1RTL - chains A and D of the 4 polymer chains in the assembly; structure by X-ray diffraction, 2.75 A resolution.

Chain A:
Protein: NS3 protease/helicase
From: Hepatitis C virus
Notes: fragment: Protease domain
UniProt: Q91RS4 (Q91RS4_9HEPC); residue numbers follow UniProt; this construct covers 1-181
Chain sequence (200 residues; each row starts with the number of its first residue; numbers below 1 keep their minus sign (Met-10 is residue -10)):
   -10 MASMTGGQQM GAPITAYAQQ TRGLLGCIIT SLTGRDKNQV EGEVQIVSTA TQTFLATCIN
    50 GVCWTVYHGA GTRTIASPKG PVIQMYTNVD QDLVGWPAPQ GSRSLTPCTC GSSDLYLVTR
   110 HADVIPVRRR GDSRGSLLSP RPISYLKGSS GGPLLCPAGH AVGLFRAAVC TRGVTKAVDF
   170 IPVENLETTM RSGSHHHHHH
Disordered / not traced: -10 to 0, 181-189
Differences from the reference sequence: cloning artifact (-10 to 0); engineered mutation Thr164 (Ala in Q91RS4); expression tag (182-189)
Glycans and other covalent adducts: compound CPX linked to Ser139
Bound ions: Zn2+: Cys97, Cys99, Cys145
Small-molecule neighbours: CPX (N-[(2R,3S)-1-((2S)-2-{[(cyclopentylamino)carbonyl]amino}-3-methylbutanoyl)-2-(1-formyl-1-cyclobutyl)pyrrolidinyl]cyclopropanecarboxamide): Gln41, Thr42, Phe43, Val55, His57, Gly58, Arg123, Ile132, Leu135, Lys136, Gly137, Ser138, Phe154, Arg155, Ala156, Ala157, Val158, Cys159, Asp168

Chain D:
Protein: NS4A cofactor
Chain sequence (23 residues; row label = number of the first residue in the row):
    19 KKGSVVIVGR IVLSGKPAII PKK
Disordered / not traced: 19-20, 37-41
Differences from the reference sequence: cloning artifact (19-20, 40-41)

Interface between chain A and chain D:
Pairs across the interface (7; chain A residue first):
  Thr4(A) with Leu31(D), hydrogen bond (side chain-backbone); Ser32(D)
  Ala5(A) with Ser32(D)
  Tyr6(A) with Ser32(D); Lys34(D); Pro35(D)
  Ala7(A) with Lys34(D)
Also at the interface, not in a pair above, chain A (5 interface residues in all): Gln8
Also at the interface, not in a pair above, chain D (5 interface residues in all): Gly33

In short:
Chain A and chain D each contribute 5 residues to their interface; the contacts include 1 hydrogen bond. The
hydrogen-bonded pair is Thr4(A)-Leu31(D). Compound CPX is covalently linked to Ser139(A). Cys97(A), Cys99(A)
and Cys145(A) coordinate Zn2+.
Chain A is NS3 protease/helicase (Hepatitis C virus) and chain D is NS4A cofactor; the structure, Crystal
structure of hcv NS3 protease domain: NS4A peptide complex with covalently bound pyrrolidine-5,5-translactam
inhibitor, was determined by X-ray diffraction.
